Entry 5D65 (X-ray diffraction, 3.10 A resolution); this record covers chains A and B of the 5 polymer chains in the assembly.

# Chain A (and B)
Molecule: C-C motif chemokine 3
From: Homo sapiens
Notes: chain B of this document is another copy of the same molecule, construct and numbering; everything in this record applies to it too
Reference sequence: P10147 (CCL3_HUMAN); residues 1-70 here correspond to UniProt positions 23-92 (UniProt number = residue number + 22)
Sequence (70 residues; row label = number of the first residue in the row):
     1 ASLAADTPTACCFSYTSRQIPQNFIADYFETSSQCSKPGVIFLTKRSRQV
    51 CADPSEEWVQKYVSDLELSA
Not modelled in the structure: 1, 70 (chain B: 1-2, 70)
Disulfide bonds: Cys11-Cys35, Cys12-Cys51
Small-molecule neighbours:
  - beta-D-glucopyranose (BGC), molecule 1: Tyr15, Ser36, Lys37, Pro38, Asp53, Ser55
  - beta-D-glucopyranose (BGC), molecule 2: Gln19, Glu57, Trp58, Lys61
  - beta-D-glucopyranose (BGC), molecule 3: Gln22, Ile25, Ala26, Lys45, Asp65, Leu66, Ser69
  - beta-D-glucopyranose (BGC), molecule 4: Asp53, Ser55, Glu56, Glu57
  - beta-D-glucopyranose (BGC), molecule 5: Gln60, Lys61, Ser64
Swiss-Prot annotation at these positions:
  - site (Involved in GAG binding): Arg18, Arg46, Arg48
What the authors report for this chain:
  - binding site for n,O6-disulfo-glucosamine: Gln22, Asn23, Lys45, Arg46, Lys61, Asp65, Leu66
  - binding site for 2-O-sulfo-alpha-L-idopyranuronic acid: Lys61

# How chain A and chain B interact
Contacting residue pairs (18; chain A residue first):
  Leu3(A) - Gln49(B)
  Ala26(A) - Arg46(B)  hydrogen bond (backbone-side chain)
  Asp27(A) - Arg46(B)  salt bridge
  Asp27(A) - Arg48(B)  salt bridge
  Tyr28(A) - Arg48(B)  hydrogen bond (backbone-side chain)
  Phe29(A) - Arg48(B)
  Ser33(A) - Tyr15(B)  hydrogen bond (side chain-backbone)
  Ser33(A) - Ser17(B)
  Gln34(A) - Ser14(B)
  Pro54(A) - Arg18(B)
  Val63(A) - Phe24(B)  hydrophobic
  Ser64(A) - Phe24(B)
  Leu66(A) - Arg46(B)  hydrogen bond (backbone-side chain)
  Glu67(A) - Phe24(B)
  Glu67(A) - Thr44(B)  hydrogen bond
  Glu67(A) - Lys45(B)  hydrogen bond (side chain-backbone)
  Glu67(A) - Arg46(B)  hydrogen bond (side chain-backbone)
  Leu68(A) - Asn23(B)
Other interface residues (no listed pair), chain A (18 interface residues in all): Ser2, Glu30, Ser32, Pro38, Ser69
Other interface residues (no listed pair), chain B (13 interface residues in all): Ala10, Thr16

# In short
Chain A and chain B form an interface of 18 and 13 residues respectively; the contacts include 7 hydrogen
bonds and 2 salt bridges. Polar contacts include Asp27(A)-Arg46(B), Asp27(A)-Arg48(B) and Ala26(A)-Arg46(B).
From the paper: a binding site for n,O6-disulfo-glucosamine at Gln22(A), Asn23(A) and Lys45(A) among others; a
binding site for 2-O-sulfo-alpha-L-idopyranuronic acid at Lys61(A).
Chain A and chain B are both C-C motif chemokine 3 (Homo sapiens); the structure, X-ray structure of
macrophage inflammatory protein-1 alpha (CCL3) with heparin complex, was determined by X-ray diffraction
together with 5CMD, 5COR, 5COY and 5DNF from the same study.
